PDB entry 7KHB | electron microscopy, 3.53 A resolution | chains C and Y of the 8 polymer chains in the assembly

[Chain C]
Molecule: DNA-directed RNA polymerase subunit beta
Organism: Escherichia coli (strain K12)
Notes: EC 2.7.7.6
UniProt: P0A8V2 (RPOB_ECOLI); numbering as in UniProt (aligned over 1-1342)
Amino-acid sequence (1342 residues; row label = number of the first residue in the row):
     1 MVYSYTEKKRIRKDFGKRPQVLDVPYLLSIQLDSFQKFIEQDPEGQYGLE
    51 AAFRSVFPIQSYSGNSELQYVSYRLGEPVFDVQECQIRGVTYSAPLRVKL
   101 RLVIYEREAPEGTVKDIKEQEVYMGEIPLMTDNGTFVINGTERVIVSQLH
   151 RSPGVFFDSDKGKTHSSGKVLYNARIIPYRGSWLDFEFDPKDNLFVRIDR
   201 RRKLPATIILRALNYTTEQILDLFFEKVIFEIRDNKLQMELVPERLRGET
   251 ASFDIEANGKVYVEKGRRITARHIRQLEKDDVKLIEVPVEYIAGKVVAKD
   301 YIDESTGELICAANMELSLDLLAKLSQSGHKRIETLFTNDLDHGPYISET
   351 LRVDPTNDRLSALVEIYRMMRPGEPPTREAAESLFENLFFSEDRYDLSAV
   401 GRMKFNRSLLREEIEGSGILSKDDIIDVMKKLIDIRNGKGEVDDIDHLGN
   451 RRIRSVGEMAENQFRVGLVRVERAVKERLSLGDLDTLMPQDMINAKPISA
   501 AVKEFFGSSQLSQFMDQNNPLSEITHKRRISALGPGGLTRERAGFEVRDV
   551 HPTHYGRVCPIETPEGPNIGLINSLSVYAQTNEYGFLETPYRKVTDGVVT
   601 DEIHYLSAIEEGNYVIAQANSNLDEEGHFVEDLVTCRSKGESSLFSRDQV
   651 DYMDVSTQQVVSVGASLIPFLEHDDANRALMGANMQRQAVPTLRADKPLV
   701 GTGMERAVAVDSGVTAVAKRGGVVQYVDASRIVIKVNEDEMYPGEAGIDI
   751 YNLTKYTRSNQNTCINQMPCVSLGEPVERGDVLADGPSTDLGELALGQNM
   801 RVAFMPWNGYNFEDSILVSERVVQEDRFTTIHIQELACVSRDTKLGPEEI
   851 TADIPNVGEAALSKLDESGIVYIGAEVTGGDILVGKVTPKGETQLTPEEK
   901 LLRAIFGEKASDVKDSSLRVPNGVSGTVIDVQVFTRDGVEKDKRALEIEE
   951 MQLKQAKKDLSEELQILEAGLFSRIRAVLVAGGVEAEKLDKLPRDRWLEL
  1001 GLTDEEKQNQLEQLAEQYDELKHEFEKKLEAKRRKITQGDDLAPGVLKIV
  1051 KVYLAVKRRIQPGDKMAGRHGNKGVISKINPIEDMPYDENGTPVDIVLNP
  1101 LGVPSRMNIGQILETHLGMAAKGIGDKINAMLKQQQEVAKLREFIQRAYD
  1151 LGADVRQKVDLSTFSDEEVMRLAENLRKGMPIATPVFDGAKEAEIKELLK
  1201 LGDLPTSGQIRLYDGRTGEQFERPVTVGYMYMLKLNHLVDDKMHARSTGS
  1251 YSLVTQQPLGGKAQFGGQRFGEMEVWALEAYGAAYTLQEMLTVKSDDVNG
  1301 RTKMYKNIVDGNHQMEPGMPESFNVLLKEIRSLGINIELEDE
Not modelled in the structure: 1-2
UniProt features mapped onto this chain:
  - modified residue (N6-acetyllysine): Lys1022, Lys1200
  - mutagenesis: Ile561 (I561S: Resistant to antibiotics salinamide A and B), Ile569 (I569S: Resistant to antibiotics salinamide A and B), Ala665 (A665E: Resistant to antibiotics salinamide A and B), Asp675 (D675A/G: Resistant to antibiotics salinamide A and B), Asn677 (N677H/K: Resistant to antibiotics salinamide A and B), Leu680 (L680M: Resistant to antibiotics salinamide A and B), Glu813 (E813K: Disrupts the enzyme's active center)
Small-molecule neighbours:
  - chapso (1N7), molecule 1: Gln46, Tyr47, Tyr179, Ser398, Ala399, Val400, Arg452, Glu458, Glu461, Glu583, Tyr584
  - chapso (1N7), molecule 2: Gln725, Tyr726, Glu962, Gln965, Ile966, Ala969, Arg976
What the authors report for this chain:
  - binding site for the 64-nt DNA strand: Arg371
  - binding site for the 64-nt DNA strand (chain Y): Lys203

[Chain Y]
Molecule: 64-nt DNA strand
Organism: Escherichia coli K-12
Sequence (64 nucleotides; row label = number of the first residue in the row):
     1 CTCGTAGAGTCCGTGTCAGTGGTGGCGCATTATAGGGAGTTATTCCGGCC
    51 TGACAAGAGGAAAT

[How chain C and chain Y interact]
Contacting residue pairs (16; chain C residue first):
  Arg143(C) with DC26(Y), salt bridge to the phosphate
  His165(C) with DC11(Y), salt bridge to the phosphate
  Lys203(C) with DC12(Y), salt bridge to the phosphate
  Arg470(C) with DT30(Y), hydrogen bond to the sugar
  Leu481(C) with DT33(Y), base contact
  Lys496(C) with DT30(Y), phosphate contact; DT31(Y), salt bridge to the phosphate
  Ala500(C) with DT30(Y), phosphate contact
  Lys503(C) with DA29(Y), phosphate contact
  Glu504(C) with DA29(Y), base contact
  Phe514(C) with DG25(Y), phosphate contact; DC26(Y), phosphate contact
  Lys1262(C) with DT23(Y), phosphate contact
  Arg1269(C) with DG21(Y), salt bridge to the phosphate; DG22(Y), phosphate contact
  Met1273(C) with DT20(Y), sugar contact
Interface residues without a listed pair, chain C (22 interface residues in all): Arg478, Gly482, Ser508, Asn760, Gly1261, Gly1267, Gln1268, Gly1271, Glu1272
Interface residues without a listed pair, chain Y (13 interface residues in all): DC28

[Overview]
22 residues of chain C face 13 of chain Y across their interface; the contacts include 1 hydrogen bond and 5
salt bridges. Among the polar pairs are Arg470(C)-DT30(Y), Arg143(C)-DC26(Y) and His165(C)-DC11(Y). From the
paper: a binding site for the 64-nt DNA strand at Arg371(C); a binding site for the 64-nt DNA strand (chain Y)
at Lys203(C).
Here chain C is DNA-directed RNA polymerase subunit beta (Escherichia coli (strain K12)) and chain Y is a
64-nt DNA strand (Escherichia coli K-12). Entry 7KHB (Escherichia coli RNA polymerase and rrnBP1 promoter open
complex) was determined by electron microscopy, deposited together with 7KHE, 7KHC and 7KHI.
